7WOU - chains B and D of the 7 polymer chains in the assembly; structure by electron microscopy, 3.47 A resolution.

== Chain B ==
Protein: Spike glycoprotein
From: Severe acute respiratory syndrome coronavirus 2
Reference sequence: P0DTC2 (SPIKE_SARS2); aligned to UniProt positions 1-1208 over residues 1-1208
Amino-acid sequence (1285 residues; each row starts with the number of its first residue; note: 8 numbers in that range are skipped by the numbering (no residue carries them; nothing is unmodelled there); a row labelled like 177A-177E holds insertion residues (177A, then the next letters in order)):
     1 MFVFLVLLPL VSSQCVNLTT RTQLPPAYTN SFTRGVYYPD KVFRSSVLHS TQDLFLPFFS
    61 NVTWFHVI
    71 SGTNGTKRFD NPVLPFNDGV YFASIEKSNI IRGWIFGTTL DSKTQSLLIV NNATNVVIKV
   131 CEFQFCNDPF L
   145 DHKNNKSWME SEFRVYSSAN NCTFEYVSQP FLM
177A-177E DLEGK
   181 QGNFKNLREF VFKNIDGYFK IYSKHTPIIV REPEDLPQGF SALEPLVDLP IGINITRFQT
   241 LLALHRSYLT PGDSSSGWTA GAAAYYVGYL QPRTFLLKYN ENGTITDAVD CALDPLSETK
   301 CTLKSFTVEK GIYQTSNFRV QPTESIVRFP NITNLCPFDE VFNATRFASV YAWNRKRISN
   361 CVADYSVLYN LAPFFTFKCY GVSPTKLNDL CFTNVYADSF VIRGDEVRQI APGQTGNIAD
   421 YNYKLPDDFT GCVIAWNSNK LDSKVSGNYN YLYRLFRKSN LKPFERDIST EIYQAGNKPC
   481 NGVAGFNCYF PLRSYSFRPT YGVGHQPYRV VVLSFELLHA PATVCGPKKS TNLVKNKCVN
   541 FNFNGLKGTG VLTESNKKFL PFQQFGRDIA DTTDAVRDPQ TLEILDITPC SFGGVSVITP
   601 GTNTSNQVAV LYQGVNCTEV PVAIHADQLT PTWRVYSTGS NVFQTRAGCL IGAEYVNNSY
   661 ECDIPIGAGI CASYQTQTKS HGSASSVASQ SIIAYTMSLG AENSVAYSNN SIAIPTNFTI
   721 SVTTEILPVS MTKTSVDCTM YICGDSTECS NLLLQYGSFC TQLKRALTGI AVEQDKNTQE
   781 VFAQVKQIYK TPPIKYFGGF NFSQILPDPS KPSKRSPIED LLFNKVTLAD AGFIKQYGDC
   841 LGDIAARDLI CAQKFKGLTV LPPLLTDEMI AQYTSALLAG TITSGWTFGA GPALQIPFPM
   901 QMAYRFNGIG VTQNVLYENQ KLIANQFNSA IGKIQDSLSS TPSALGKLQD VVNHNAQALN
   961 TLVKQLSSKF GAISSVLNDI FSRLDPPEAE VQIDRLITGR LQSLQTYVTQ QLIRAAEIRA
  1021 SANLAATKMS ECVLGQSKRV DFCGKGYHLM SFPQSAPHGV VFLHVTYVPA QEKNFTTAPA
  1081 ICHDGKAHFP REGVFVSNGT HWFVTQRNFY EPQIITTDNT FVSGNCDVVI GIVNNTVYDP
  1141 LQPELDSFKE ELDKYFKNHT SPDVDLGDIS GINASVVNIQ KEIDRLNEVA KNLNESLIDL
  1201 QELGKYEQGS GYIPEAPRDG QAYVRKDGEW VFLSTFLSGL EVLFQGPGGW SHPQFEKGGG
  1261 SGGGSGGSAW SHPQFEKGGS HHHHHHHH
Disordered / not traced: 1-23, 71-78, 145-155, 177A-177E, 248-260, 621-640, 677-688, 828-846, 1148-1288
Cystine bridges: Cys131-Cys166, Cys291-Cys301, Cys336-Cys361, Cys379-Cys432, Cys391-Cys525, Cys480-Cys488, Cys538-Cys590, Cys617-Cys649, Cys662-Cys671, Cys738-Cys760, Cys743-Cys749, Cys1032-Cys1043, Cys1082-Cys1126
Covalent attachments: N-acetylglucosamine (NAG) linked to Asn331, Asn616, Asn709, Asn717, Asn801, Asn1098, Asn1134
Sequence notes: variant Val67 (Ala in P0DTC2), Ile95 (Thr in P0DTC2), Asp145 (Gly142 in P0DTC2), Ile209 (Leu212 in P0DTC2), Asp339 (Gly in P0DTC2), Leu371 (Ser in P0DTC2), Pro373 (Ser in P0DTC2), Phe375 (Ser in P0DTC2), Asn417 (Lys in P0DTC2), Lys440 (Asn in P0DTC2), Ser446 (Gly in P0DTC2), Asn477 (Ser in P0DTC2), Lys478 (Thr in P0DTC2), Ala484 (Glu in P0DTC2), Arg493 (Gln in P0DTC2), Ser496 (Gly in P0DTC2), Arg498 (Gln in P0DTC2), Tyr501 (Asn in P0DTC2), His505 (Tyr in P0DTC2), Lys547 (Thr in P0DTC2), Gly614 (Asp in P0DTC2), Tyr655 (His in P0DTC2), Lys679 (Asn in P0DTC2), His681 (Pro in P0DTC2), Lys764 (Asn in P0DTC2), Tyr796 (Asp in P0DTC2), Pro817 (Phe in P0DTC2), Lys856 (Asn in P0DTC2), His954 (Gln in P0DTC2), Lys969 (Asn in P0DTC2), Phe981 (Leu in P0DTC2); insertion (212-214); engineered mutation Gly682 (Arg in P0DTC2), Ser683 (Arg in P0DTC2), Ser685 (Arg in P0DTC2), Pro892 (Ala in P0DTC2), Pro899 (Ala in P0DTC2), Pro942 (Ala in P0DTC2), Pro986 (Lys in P0DTC2), Pro987 (Val in P0DTC2); expression tag (1209-1288)
Curated features (UniProtKB/Swiss-Prot):
  - region: Asn280 to Cys301 (Putative superantigen), Arg403 to Asp405 (Integrin-binding motif), Asn448 to Phe456 (Immunodominant HLA epitope recognized by the CD8+), Ser816 to Tyr837 (Fusion peptide 1), Lys835 to Phe855 (Fusion peptide 2), Asp1163 to Glu1202 (Heptad repeat 2)
  - site: Arg815, Ser816 (Cleavage)
  - glycosylation: Asn17 (N-linked (GlcNAc...) (complex) asparagine), Asn61 (N-linked (GlcNAc...) (hybrid) asparagine), Asn74 (N-linked (GlcNAc...) (complex) asparagine), Asn122 (N-linked (GlcNAc...) (hybrid) asparagine), Asn149 (N-linked (GlcNAc...) (complex) asparagine), Asn165 (N-linked (GlcNAc...) (complex) asparagine), Asn234 (N-linked (GlcNAc...) (high mannose) asparagine), Asn282 (N-linked (GlcNAc...) (complex) asparagine), Thr323 (O-linked (GalNAc) threonine), Ser325 (O-linked (HexNAc...) serine), Asn331 (N-linked (GlcNAc...) (complex) asparagine), Asn343 (N-linked (GlcNAc...) (complex) asparagine), Asn603 (N-linked (GlcNAc...) (hybrid) asparagine), Asn616 (N-linked (GlcNAc...) (complex) asparagine), Asn657 (N-linked (GlcNAc...) (complex) asparagine), Thr676 (O-linked (GlcNAc...) threonine), Thr678 (O-linked (GlcNAc...) threonine), Asn709 (N-linked (GlcNAc...) (high mannose) asparagine), Asn717 (N-linked (GlcNAc...) (hybrid) asparagine), Asn801 (N-linked (GlcNAc...) (hybrid) asparagine) and 6 more in UniProt

== Chain D ==
Protein: 16L9 Fv
From: Homo sapiens
Amino-acid sequence (247 residues; each row starts with the number of its first residue):
     1 QSVLTQPPSA SGSPGQSVTI SCTGTSSDFG GYNSVSWYQQ HPGKAPKLMI YEVSKRPSGV
    61 PDRFSGSKSG NTASLTVSGL QAEDEADYYC SSYAGSNNFD VFGTGTKVTV LGGGGSGGGG
   121 SGGGGSEVQL VESGGGLIQP GGSLRLSCAA SGFTVSSNYM SWVRQAPGKG LEWVSVIYSG
   181 GSTYYADSVK GRFTISRDNS ENTLYLQMNS LRAEDTAVYY CARGEIQPYY YYGMDVWGQG
   241 TTVTVSS
Disordered / not traced: 1-2, 115-123
Cystine bridges: Cys22-Cys90, Cys148-Cys221

== Interface between chain B and chain D ==
Pairs across the interface - 37 pairs, chain B then chain D:
  Arg403(B) with Tyr32(D), hydrogen bond
  Asp405(B) with Ser96(D)
  Thr415(B) with Gly181(D); Ser182(D); Tyr184(D), hydrogen bond (backbone-side chain)
  Gly416(B) with Tyr184(D)
  Asp420(B) with Gly181(D); Ser182(D), hydrogen bond
  Tyr421(B) with Tyr159(D); Tyr178(D); Ser179(D), hydrogen bond
  Leu455(B) with Tyr159(D), hydrogen bond (backbone-side chain)
  Phe456(B) with Tyr159(D); Tyr230(D), hydrophobic; Tyr232(D), hydrophobic
  Arg457(B) with Tyr159(D), hydrogen bond (backbone-side chain); Ser179(D)
  Asn460(B) with Gly181(D), hydrogen bond (side chain-backbone)
  Tyr473(B) with Ser157(D), hydrogen bond (side chain-backbone)
  Ala475(B) with Phe153(D), hydrophobic; Thr154(D), hydrogen bond (backbone-side chain); Ser157(D)
  Gly476(B) with Thr154(D)
  Asn477(B) with Gly152(D); Thr154(D), hydrogen bond
  Phe486(B) with Gly233(D); Met234(D), hydrophobic
  Tyr489(B) with Phe153(D); Tyr230(D); Tyr232(D), hydrogen bond (side chain-backbone); Gly233(D), hydrogen bond (side chain-backbone)
  Phe490(B) with Tyr230(D)
  Arg493(B) with Tyr32(D)
  Tyr501(B) with Asp28(D)
  Gly502(B) with Asp28(D)
  His505(B) with Gly30(D); Gly31(D), hydrogen bond (side chain-backbone)
Interface residues without a listed pair, chain B (28 interface residues in all): Asn417, Tyr453, Lys458, Ser459, Asn487, Ser496, Thr500
Interface residues without a listed pair, chain D (20 interface residues in all): Gly180

== In short ==
28 residues of chain B and 20 residues of chain D are in contact; the contacts include 13 hydrogen bonds.
Among the polar pairs are Arg403(B)-Tyr32(D), Thr415(B)-Tyr184(D) and Asp420(B)-Ser182(D). N-acetylglucosamine
is covalently linked to Asn331(B), Asn616(B), Asn709(B), Asn717(B), Asn801(B) and Asn1098(B) and 1 more.
Here chain B is Spike glycoprotein (Severe acute respiratory syndrome coronavirus 2) and chain D is 16L9 Fv
(Homo sapiens). Entry 7WOU (The state 4 of Omicron Spike with bispecific antibody FD01) was determined by
electron microscopy together with 7WOP, 7WOQ, 7WOR, 7WOS, 7WOV and 7WOW from the same study.
